Entry 6XCP (X-ray diffraction, 3.30 A resolution); this record covers chains D and E of the 4 polymer chains in the assembly.

== Chain D ==
Molecule: T-CELL-RECEPTOR, A2.13-alpha chain
From: Homo sapiens
Sequence (203 residues; numbered 2 to 220; 16 numbers in that range are skipped by the numbering (no residue carries them; nothing is unmodelled there); the number before each row is that of its first residue):
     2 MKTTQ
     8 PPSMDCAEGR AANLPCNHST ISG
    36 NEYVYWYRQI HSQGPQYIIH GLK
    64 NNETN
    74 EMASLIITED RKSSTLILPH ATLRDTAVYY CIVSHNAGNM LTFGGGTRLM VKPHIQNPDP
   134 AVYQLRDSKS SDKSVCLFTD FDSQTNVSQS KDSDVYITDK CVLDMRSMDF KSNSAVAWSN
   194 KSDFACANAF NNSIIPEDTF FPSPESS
Unresolved in the structure: 202-213, 218-220
Disulfide bonds: Cys23-Cys104, Cys149-Cys199

== Chain E ==
Molecule: T-CELL-RECEPTOR, A2.13-beta chain
From: Homo sapiens
Sequence (240 residues; row label = number of the first residue in the row; note: 13 numbers in that range are skipped by the numbering (no residue carries them; nothing is unmodelled there)):
     2 MGVTQTPRYL IKTRGQQVTL SCSPISGH
    37 RSVSWYQQTP GQGLQFLFEY FS
    63 ETQRNKGNFP
    74 GRFSGRQF
    83 SNSRSEMNVS TLELGDSALY LCASSLERET QYFGPGTRLL VLEDLKNVFP PEVAVFEPSE
   143 AEISHTQKAT LVCLATGFFP DHVELSWWVN GKEVHSGVCT DPQPLKEQPA LNDSRYALSS
   203 RLRVSATFWQ NPRNHFRCQV QFYGLSENDE WTQDRAKPVT QIVSAEAWGR AD
Unresolved in the structure: 2
Disulfide bonds: Cys23-Cys104, Cys155-Cys220

== How chain D and chain E interact ==
Cross-chain cystine bridges: Cys174(D)-Cys181(E)
Residue-residue contacts - 81 pairs, chain D then chain E:
  Tyr40(D) - Thr112(E)  hydrogen bond
  Tyr42(D) - Thr112(E)
  Tyr42(D) - Gln113(E)  hydrogen bond (side chain-backbone)
  Tyr42(D) - Phe115(E)  hydrophobic
  Gln44(D) - Gln44(E)  hydrogen bond
  Ser47(D) - Arg120(E)  hydrogen bond
  Gln48(D) - Leu101(E)
  Gly49(D) - Leu103(E)
  Gly49(D) - Gly116(E)
  Gly49(D) - Pro117(E)  hydrogen bond (backbone-backbone)
  Pro50(D) - Leu103(E)
  Pro50(D) - Phe115(E)
  Tyr52(D) - Thr112(E)
  Tyr52(D) - Tyr114(E)  hydrophobic
  His55(D) - Thr112(E)
  Asn109(D) - Arg110(E)
  Gly111(D) - Glu55(E)
  Gly111(D) - Asn67(E)
  Gly111(D) - Arg110(E)
  Asn112(D) - Gln113(E)
  Met113(D) - Tyr42(E)
  Met113(D) - Phe52(E)  hydrophobic
  Met113(D) - Asn67(E)
  Leu114(D) - Tyr42(E)  hydrogen bond (backbone-side chain)
  Leu114(D) - Leu50(E)
  Leu114(D) - Gln113(E)
  Leu114(D) - Phe115(E)  hydrophobic
  Phe116(D) - Leu50(E)  hydrophobic
  Asp132(D) - His147(E)  salt bridge
  Tyr136(D) - Glu144(E)
  Tyr136(D) - His147(E)
  Tyr136(D) - Thr148(E)
  Gln137(D) - Ser141(E)
  Leu138(D) - Phe138(E)
  Leu138(D) - Glu139(E)
  Leu138(D) - Pro140(E)  hydrophobic
  Leu138(D) - Thr152(E)
  Leu138(D) - Val154(E)  hydrophobic
  Arg139(D) - Phe138(E)
  Arg139(D) - Glu139(E)  hydrogen bond (backbone-backbone)
  Asp140(D) - Ala136(E)
  Asp140(D) - Val137(E)
  Asp140(D) - Phe138(E)
  Ser141(D) - Val137(E)  hydrogen bond (backbone-backbone)
  Ser141(D) - Glu139(E)
  Ser141(D) - Glu248(E)  hydrogen bond (side chain-backbone)
  Ser147(D) - Phe138(E)
  Val148(D) - Phe138(E)  hydrophobic
  Val148(D) - Leu156(E)  hydrophobic
  Leu150(D) - Thr152(E)
  Thr152(D) - Arg205(E)
  Asp153(D) - Arg205(E)  salt bridge
  Lys164(D) - Leu187(E)
  Tyr169(D) - Leu187(E)  hydrophobic
  Tyr169(D) - Glu189(E)  hydrogen bond (side chain-backbone)
  Ile170(D) - Leu187(E)
  Thr171(D) - Asp183(E)
  Thr171(D) - Arg203(E)  hydrogen bond
  Asp172(D) - Arg203(E)
  Cys174(D) - Cys181(E)  disulfide
  Cys174(D) - Thr182(E)  hydrogen bond (side chain-backbone)
  Cys174(D) - Arg203(E)  hydrogen bond
  Val175(D) - Cys181(E)  hydrogen bond (backbone-side chain)
  Leu176(D) - Gly179(E)
  Leu176(D) - Cys181(E)  hydrophobic
  Leu176(D) - Arg203(E)
  Leu176(D) - Arg205(E)
  Asp177(D) - Gly179(E)  hydrogen bond (backbone-backbone)
  Met178(D) - Gly179(E)
  Met178(D) - Arg205(E)
  Phe183(D) - Lys150(E)
  Phe183(D) - Arg205(E)
  Ser185(D) - Arg205(E)  hydrogen bond
  Ser187(D) - Arg203(E)
  Ala188(D) - Arg203(E)
  Val189(D) - Val154(E)  hydrophobic
  Val189(D) - Ser201(E)
  Val189(D) - Arg203(E)
  Trp191(D) - Leu156(E)  hydrophobic
  Trp191(D) - Thr158(E)
  Trp191(D) - Ala199(E)  hydrophobic
Other interface residues (no listed pair), chain D (47 interface residues in all): Ala110, Lys146, Lys173, Arg179
Other interface residues (no listed pair), chain E (53 interface residues in all): Lys68, Gly69, Glu111, Ala143, Leu153, Ser178, Val180, Pro184, Lys188, Val206, Ser207, Ala249

== In short ==
47 residues of chain D and 53 residues of chain E are in contact; the contacts include 1 disulfide bond, 16
hydrogen bonds and 2 salt bridges. Polar contacts include Asp132(D)-His147(E), Asp153(D)-Arg205(E) and
Tyr40(D)-Thr112(E).
Here chain D is T-CELL-RECEPTOR, A2.13-alpha chain and chain E is T-CELL-RECEPTOR, A2.13-beta chain, both from
Homo sapiens. Entry 6XCP (Immune receptor complex) was determined by X-ray diffraction (same publication as
6XC9 and 6XCO).
